Entry 7TKA (electron microscopy, 7.10 A resolution (low resolution: residue-level contacts below are approximate; hydrogen-bond / salt-bridge calls are withheld)); this record covers chains G and I of the 27 polymer chains in the assembly.

Chain G:
Protein: ATP synthase subunit gamma
Source organism: Saccharomyces cerevisiae
UniProt: P38077 (ATPG_YEAST); residues 1-278 here correspond to UniProt positions 34-311 (UniProt number = residue number + 33)
Amino-acid sequence (278 residues; each row starts with the number of its first residue):
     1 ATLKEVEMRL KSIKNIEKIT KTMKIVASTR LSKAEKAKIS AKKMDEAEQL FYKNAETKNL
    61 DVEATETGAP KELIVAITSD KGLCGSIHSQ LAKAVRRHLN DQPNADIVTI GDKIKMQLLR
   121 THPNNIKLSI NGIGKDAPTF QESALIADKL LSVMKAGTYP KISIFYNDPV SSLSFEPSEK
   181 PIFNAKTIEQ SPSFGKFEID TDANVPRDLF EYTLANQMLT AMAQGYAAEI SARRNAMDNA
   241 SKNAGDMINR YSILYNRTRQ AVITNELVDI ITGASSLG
Not modelled in the structure: 60-70, 277-278

Chain I:
Protein: ATP synthase subunit epsilon
Source organism: Saccharomyces cerevisiae
UniProt: P21306 (ATP5E_YEAST); residues 1-61 here correspond to UniProt positions 2-62 (UniProt number = residue number + 1)
Amino-acid sequence (61 residues; row label = number of the first residue in the row):
     1 SAWRKAGISY AAYLNVAAQA IRSSLKTELQ TASVLNRSQT DAFYTQYKNG TAASEPTPIT
    61 K
Not modelled in the structure: 1-7, 24-26, 50-52
Curated features (UniProtKB/Swiss-Prot):
  - modified residue: Thr-51 (Phosphothreonine)

Interface between chain G and chain I:
Residue-residue contacts (13; chain G residue first):
  Pro-123(G) / Lys-48(I)
  Pro-123(G) / Ala-53(I)
  Asn-124(G) / Lys-48(I)
  Asn-124(G) / Asn-49(I)
  Asn-124(G) / Ala-53(I)
  Ile-126(G) / Tyr-47(I)
  Ile-126(G) / Lys-48(I)
  Lys-127(G) / Gln-46(I)
  Lys-127(G) / Tyr-47(I)
  Leu-128(G) / Thr-45(I)
  Ser-129(G) / Tyr-44(I)
  Ser-129(G) / Thr-45(I)
  Asn-131(G) / Phe-43(I)
Interface residues without a listed pair, chain G (9 interface residues in all): Ile-130, Gln-141
Interface residues without a listed pair, chain I (10 interface residues in all): Arg-37, Ala-42

Summary:
9 residues of chain G and 10 residues of chain I are in contact.
Chain G is ATP synthase subunit gamma and chain I is ATP synthase subunit epsilon, both from Saccharomyces
cerevisiae; the structure, Yeast ATP synthase State 1catalytic(e) with 10 mM ATP backbone model, was
determined by electron microscopy together with 7TJS, 7TJT, 7TJU, 7TJV, 7TJW, 7TJX and 30 further entries from
the same study.
